PDB entry 5NUO | X-ray diffraction, 3.20 A resolution | chains C and F of the 6 polymer chains in the assembly

Chain C:
Protein: Outer membrane protein F
From: Escherichia coli (strain K12)
UniProt: P02931 (OMPF_ECOLI); residues 1-340 here correspond to UniProt positions 23-362 (UniProt number = residue number + 22)
Sequence (340 residues; numbered 1 to 340; the number before each row is that of its first residue):
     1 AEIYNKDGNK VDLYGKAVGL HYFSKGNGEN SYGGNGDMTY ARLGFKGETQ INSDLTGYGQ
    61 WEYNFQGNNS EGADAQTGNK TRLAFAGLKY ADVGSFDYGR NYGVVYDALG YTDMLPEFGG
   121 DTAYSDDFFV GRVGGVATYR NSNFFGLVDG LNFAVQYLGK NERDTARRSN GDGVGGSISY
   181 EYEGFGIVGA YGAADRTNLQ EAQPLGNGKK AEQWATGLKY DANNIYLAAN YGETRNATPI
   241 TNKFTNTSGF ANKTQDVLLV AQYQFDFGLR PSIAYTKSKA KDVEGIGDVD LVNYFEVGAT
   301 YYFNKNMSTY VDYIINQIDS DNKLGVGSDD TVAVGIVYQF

Chain F:
Protein: ABC transporter permease
From: Klebsiella pneumoniae
UniProt: A0A0W8AQT6 (A0A0W8AQT6_KLEPN); residues 1-236 here correspond to UniProt positions 18-253 (UniProt number = residue number + 17)
Sequence (236 residues; numbered 1 to 236; the number before each row is that of its first residue):
     1 CASSSSGDRP QGRSDPLEGF NRTMFNFNFN VVDPYVLRPV AVAWRDYVPQ PARNGLSNFT
    61 SNLEEPAVMV NYFLQGDPYK GMVHFTRFFL NTILGMGGLI DVAGMANPQL QRVEPHRFGS
   121 TLGHYGVGYG PYVQLPFYGS FTLRDEGGDM ADGLYPVLSW LTWPMSIGKW AVEGIETRAQ
   181 LLDSDGLLRQ SSDPYILMRE AYFQRHDFIA NGGKLTPADN PNAQAIQDEL KDIDSQ
Disordered / not traced: 1-12, 212-236
From the paper describing this entry:
  - binding site for (hydroxyethyloxy)tri(ethyloxy)octane: E146 (from molecular simulation)
  - mutagenesis - P49A, E64L, R117L, Y138C, D149A/D152A, W170C, Y195A, R199E: unchanged growth
  - mutagenesis - N21A, N28A, E146A/D149A/D152A, Q204A, R205L: decreased growth
  - mutagenesis - Y138C/W170C: abolished growth

Interface between chain C and chain F:
Residue-residue contacts (18; chain C residue first):
  N52(C) - M105(F)  hydrogen bond (side chain-backbone)
  N52(C) - A106(F)  hydrogen bond (side chain-backbone)
  D54(C) - M105(F)
  L55(C) - V102(F)
  L55(C) - M105(F)  hydrophobic
  L55(C) - A106(F)  hydrophobic
  L88(C) - L94(F)  hydrophobic
  Y90(C) - L94(F)  hydrogen bond (side chain-backbone)
  Y90(C) - I100(F)  hydrophobic
  Y90(C) - V102(F)  hydrophobic
  Y90(C) - M105(F)  hydrophobic
  V93(C) - I100(F)  hydrophobic
  F96(C) - I93(F)
  F96(C) - M96(F)  hydrophobic
  Y139(C) - M96(F)  hydrophobic
  F145(C) - P51(F)  hydrophobic
  L147(C) - P51(F)  hydrophobic
  Y157(C) - M96(F)  hydrophobic
Other interface residues (no listed pair), chain F (10 interface residues in all): P49, G95

Summary:
11 residues of chain C face 10 of chain F across their interface; the contacts include 3 hydrogen bonds. Polar
pairs include N52(C)-M105(F), N52(C)-A106(F) and Y90(C)-L94(F). The paper reports a binding site for
(hydroxyethyloxy)tri(ethyloxy)octane at E146(F); N21A, N28A and E146A/D149A/D152A of chain F, among others,
reduce growth; 14 substitutions were tested in all.
Chain C is Outer membrane protein F (Escherichia coli (strain K12)) and chain F is ABC transporter permease
(Klebsiella pneumoniae); the structure, Structural basis for maintenance of bacterial outer membrane lipid
asymmetry, was determined by X-ray diffraction together with 5NUP, 5NUQ and 5NUR from the same study.
